Entry 4R73 (X-ray diffraction, 1.60 A resolution); this record covers chain A.

[Chain A]
Protein: ABC-type Fe3+ transport system, periplasmic component
Source organism: Actinobacillus pleuropneumoniae
Reference sequence: A3N294 (A3N294_ACTP2); residues 1-319 here correspond to UniProt positions 28-346 (UniProt number = residue number + 27)
Chain sequence (321 residues; row label = number of the first residue in the row; numbers below 1 keep their minus sign (Gly-1 is residue -1)):
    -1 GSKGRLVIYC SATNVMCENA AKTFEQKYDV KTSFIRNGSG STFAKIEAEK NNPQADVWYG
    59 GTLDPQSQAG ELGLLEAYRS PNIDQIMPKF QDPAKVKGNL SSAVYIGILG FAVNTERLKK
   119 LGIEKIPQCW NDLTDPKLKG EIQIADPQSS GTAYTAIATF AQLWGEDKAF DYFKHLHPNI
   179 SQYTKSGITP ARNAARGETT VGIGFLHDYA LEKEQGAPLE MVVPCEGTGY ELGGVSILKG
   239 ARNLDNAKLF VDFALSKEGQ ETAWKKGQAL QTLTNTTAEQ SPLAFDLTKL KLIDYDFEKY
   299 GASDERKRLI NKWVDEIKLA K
Disulfide bonds: Cys8-Cys15, Cys127-Cys223
Sequence notes: expression tag (-1 to 0)
Residues lining bound ligands: oligosaccharide (6-O-phosphono-alpha-D-glucopyranose, 6-O-phosphono-alpha-D-mannopyranose units): Ser9, Thr11, Arg34, Gly36, Ser37, Gly59, Thr60, Tyr103, Ser147, Ser148, Gly149, Thr150, Ser184, Gly185, Ile186, Phe203, His205, Asp206, Glu229, Gln269
What the authors report for this chain:
  - binding site for 6-O-phosphono-alpha-D-glucopyranose: Ser37, Thr150, His205, Asp206, Glu229
  - specificity-determining residues: His205, Asp206

[Overview]
Bound to chain A: oligosaccharide. From the paper: a binding site for 6-O-phosphono-alpha-D-glucopyranose at
Ser37, Thr150 and His205 among others; specificity determinants His205 and Asp206.
Chain A is ABC-type Fe3+ transport system, periplasmic component (Actinobacillus pleuropneumoniae); the
structure, Structure of the periplasmic binding protein AfuA from Actinobacillus pleuropneumoniae (endogenous
glucose-6-phosphate and mannose-6-phosphate bound), was determined by X-ray diffraction, deposited together
with 4R72, 4R74 and 4R75.
